7KHI - chains F and Y of the 9 polymer chains in the assembly; structure by electron microscopy, 3.62 A resolution.

[Chain F]
Molecule: RNA polymerase sigma factor RpoD
Organism: Escherichia coli (strain K12)
Reference sequence: P00579 (RPOD_ECOLI); numbering as in UniProt (aligned over 1-613)
Amino-acid sequence (613 residues; row label = number of the first residue in the row):
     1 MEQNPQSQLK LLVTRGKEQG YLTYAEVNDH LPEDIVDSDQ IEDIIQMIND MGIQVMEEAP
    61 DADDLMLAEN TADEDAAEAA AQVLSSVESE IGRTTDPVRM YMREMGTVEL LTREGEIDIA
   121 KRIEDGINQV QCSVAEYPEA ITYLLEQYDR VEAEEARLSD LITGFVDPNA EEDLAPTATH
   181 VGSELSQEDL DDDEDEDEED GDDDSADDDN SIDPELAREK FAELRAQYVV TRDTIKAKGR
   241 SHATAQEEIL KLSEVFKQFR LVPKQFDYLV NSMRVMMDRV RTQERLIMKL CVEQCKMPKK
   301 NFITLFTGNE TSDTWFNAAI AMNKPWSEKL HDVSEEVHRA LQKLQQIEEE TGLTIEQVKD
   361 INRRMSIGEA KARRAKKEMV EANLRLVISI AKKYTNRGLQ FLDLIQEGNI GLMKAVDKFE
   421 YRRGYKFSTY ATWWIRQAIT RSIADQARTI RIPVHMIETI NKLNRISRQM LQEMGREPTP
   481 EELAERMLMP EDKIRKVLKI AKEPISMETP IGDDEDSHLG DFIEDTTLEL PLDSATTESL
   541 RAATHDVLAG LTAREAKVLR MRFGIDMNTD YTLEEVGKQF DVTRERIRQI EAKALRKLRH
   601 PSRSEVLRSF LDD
Disordered / not traced: 1-5, 168-212, 237-242, 613
Swiss-Prot annotation at these positions:
  - DNA-binding region: Leu573 to Ala592 (H-T-H motif)
  - region: Arg584 to Arg599 (Interaction with anti-sigma factors)
  - motif: Asp403 to Gln406 (Interaction with polymerase core subunit RpoC)
  - site: Arg562 (Interaction with anti-sigma factors)
Ligand contacts:
  - chapso (1N7), molecule 1: Ile505, Thr509, Pro510, Ile511, Gly512
  - chapso (1N7), molecule 2: Ile511, Leu519, Phe522, Ile523

[Chain Y]
Molecule: 28-nt DNA strand
Organism: Escherichia coli K-12
Sequence (28 nucleotides; numbered 34 to 61; the number before each row is that of its first residue):
    34 AGGGAGTTAT TCCGGCCTGA CAAGAGGA

[Chain F / chain Y interface]
Contacting residue pairs (13; chain F residue first):
  Trp433(F) - DA34(Y)  base contact
  Arg436(F) - DA34(Y)  hydrogen bond to the base
  Gln437(F) - DA34(Y)  base contact
  Glu458(F) - DG35(Y)  phosphate contact
  Arg465(F) - DA34(Y)  salt bridge to the phosphate
  Arg465(F) - DG35(Y)  salt bridge to the phosphate
  Arg562(F) - DA53(Y)  salt bridge to the phosphate
  Thr572(F) - DA53(Y)  phosphate contact
  Glu574(F) - DG52(Y)  phosphate contact
  Glu585(F) - DC54(Y)  hydrogen bond to the base
  Glu585(F) - DA55(Y)  base contact
  Arg588(F) - DA53(Y)  base contact
  Arg588(F) - DC54(Y)  base contact
Interface residues without a listed pair, chain F (11 interface residues in all): Leu573
Interface residues without a listed pair, chain Y (7 interface residues in all): DA56

[Overview]
The interface between chain F and chain Y involves 11 residues on one side and 7 on the other; the contacts
include 2 hydrogen bonds and 3 salt bridges. Polar contacts include Arg436(F)-DA34(Y), Glu585(F)-DC54(Y) and
Arg465(F)-DA34(Y). Bound to chain F: chapso.
Chain F is RNA polymerase sigma factor RpoD (Escherichia coli (strain K12)) and chain Y is a 28-nt DNA strand
(Escherichia coli K-12); the structure, Escherichia coli RNA polymerase and rrnBP1 promoter complex with
DksA/ppGpp, was determined by electron microscopy together with 7KHE, 7KHB and 7KHC from the same study.
